Entry 8ZAL (electron microscopy, 3.11 A resolution); this record covers chains B and J of the 10 polymer chains in the assembly.

== Chain B ==
Molecule: Multidrug export protein EmrA
Source organism: Escherichia coli K-12
UniProt: P27303 (EMRA_ECOLI); residue numbers follow UniProt; this construct covers 47-390
Chain sequence (344 residues; each row starts with the number of its first residue):
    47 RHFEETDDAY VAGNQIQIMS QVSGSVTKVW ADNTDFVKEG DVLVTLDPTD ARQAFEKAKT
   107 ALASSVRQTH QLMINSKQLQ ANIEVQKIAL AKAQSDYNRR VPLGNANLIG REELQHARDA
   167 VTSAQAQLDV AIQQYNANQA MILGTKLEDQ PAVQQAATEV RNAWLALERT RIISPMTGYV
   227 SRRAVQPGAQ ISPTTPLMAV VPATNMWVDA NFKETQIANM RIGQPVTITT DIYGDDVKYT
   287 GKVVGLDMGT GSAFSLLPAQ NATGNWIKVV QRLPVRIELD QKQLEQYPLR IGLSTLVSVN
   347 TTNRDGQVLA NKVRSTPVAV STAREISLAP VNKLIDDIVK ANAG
Disordered / not traced: 47

== Chain J ==
Molecule: Multidrug export protein EmrB
Source organism: Escherichia coli K-12
UniProt: P0AEJ0 (EMRB_ECOLI); residue numbers follow UniProt; this construct covers 10-503
Chain sequence (494 residues; each row starts with the number of its first residue):
    10 AQLVIMTIAL SLATFMQVLD STIANVAIPT IAGNLGSSLS QGTWVITSFG VANAISIPLT
    70 GWLAKRVGEV KLFLWSTIAF AIASWACGVS SSLNMLIFFR VIQGIVAGPL IPLSQSLLLN
   130 NYPPAKRSIA LALWSMTVIV APICGPILGG YISDNYHWGW IFFINVPIGV AVVLMTLQTL
   190 RGRETRTERR RIDAVGLALL VIGIGSLQIM LDRGKELDWF SSQEIIILTV VAVVAICFLI
   250 VWELTDDNPI VDLSLFKSRN FTIGCLCISL AYMLYFGAIV LLPQLLQEVY GYTATWAGLA
   310 SAPVGIIPVI LSPIIGRFAH KLDMRRLVTF SFIMYAVCFY WRAYTFEPGM DFGASAWPQF
   370 IQGFAVACFF MPLTTITLSG LPPERLAAAS SLSNFTRTLA GSIGTSITTT MWTNRESMHH
   430 AQLTESVNPF NPNAQAMYSQ LEGLGMTQQQ ASGWIAQQIT NQGLIISANE IFWMSAGIFL
   490 VLLGLVWFAK PPFG

== How chain B and chain J interact ==
Pairs across the interface - 19 pairs, chain B then chain J:
  Ser301(B) with Asn442(J), hydrogen bond (backbone-side chain)
  Leu302(B) with Ser435(J); Val436(J), hydrophobic; Asn442(J); Ala443(J), hydrophobic; Met446(J), hydrophobic
  Leu303(B) with Ile468(J), hydrophobic
  Pro304(B) with Ser435(J)
  Ala308(B) with Gln431(J)
  Thr309(B) with Gln431(J), hydrogen bond (backbone-side chain)
  Gly310(B) with Arg424(J), hydrogen bond (backbone-side chain)
  Asn311(B) with Gln431(J)
  Trp312(B) with Met420(J), hydrophobic; Arg424(J); Glu479(J), hydrogen bond (backbone-side chain); Trp482(J), hydrophobic; Met483(J), hydrophobic
  Ile313(B) with Tyr353(J), hydrophobic; Glu479(J)
Also at the interface, not in a pair above, chain B (12 interface residues in all): Ala299, Phe300
Also at the interface, not in a pair above, chain J (19 interface residues in all): Met427, His428, Leu432, Ile464, Gln471, Asn478

== Overview ==
Chain B and chain J form an interface of 12 and 19 residues respectively, with 4 hydrogen bonds. Among the
polar pairs are Ser301(B)-Asn442(J), Thr309(B)-Gln431(J) and Gly310(B)-Arg424(J).
Chain B is Multidrug export protein EmrA and chain J is Multidrug export protein EmrB, both from Escherichia
coli K-12; the structure, EmrAB-TolC MFS-type tripartite multidrug efflux pump EA, was determined by electron
microscopy.
